7ZMN - chains A and C; structure by X-ray diffraction, 3.20 A resolution.

Chain A:
Name: ATP-dependent DNA helicase Q5
Source organism: Homo sapiens
Notes: EC 3.6.4.12
UniProt: O94762 (RECQ5_HUMAN); residue numbers follow UniProt; this construct covers 11-453
Amino-acid sequence (445 residues; each row starts with the number of its first residue):
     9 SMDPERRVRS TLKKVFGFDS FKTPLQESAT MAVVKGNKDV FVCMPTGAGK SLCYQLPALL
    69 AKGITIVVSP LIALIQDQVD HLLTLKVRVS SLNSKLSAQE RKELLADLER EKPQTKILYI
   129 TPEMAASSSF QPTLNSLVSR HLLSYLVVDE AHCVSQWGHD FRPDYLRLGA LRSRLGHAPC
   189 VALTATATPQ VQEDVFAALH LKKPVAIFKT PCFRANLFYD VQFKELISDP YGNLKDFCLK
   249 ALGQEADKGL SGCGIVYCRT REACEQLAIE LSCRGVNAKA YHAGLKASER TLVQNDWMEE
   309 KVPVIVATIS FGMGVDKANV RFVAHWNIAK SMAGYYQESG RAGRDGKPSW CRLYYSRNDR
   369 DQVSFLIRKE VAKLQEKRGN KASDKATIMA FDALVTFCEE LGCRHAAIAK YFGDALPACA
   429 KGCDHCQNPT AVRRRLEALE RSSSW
Disordered / not traced: 9-11, 452-453
Sequence notes: expression tag (9-10)
Metal / ion sites: Zn2+: Cys411, Cys427, Cys431, Cys434

Chain C:
Name: Gluebody G3-048
Source organism: Lama glama
Amino-acid sequence (127 residues; each row starts with the number of its first residue; numbers below 1 keep their minus sign (Ser-2 is residue -2)):
    -2 SMAQVQLVEN GGGCVQATGS LRLSCAASGS IFSINRMTWY RQAPGKEREW VAAITSGGST
    58 NYADSVKGRF TISRDSAKGT VYLQMNSLKP EDTAVYYCEA YGTYTLAPTG EGEYDDYWGQ
   118 GTQVTVS
Disordered / not traced: -2 to 0
Disulfide bonds: Cys11 forms a disulfide with the same residue of a neighbouring copy of this chain
Disulfide bonds: Cys22-Cys95

Chain A / chain C interface:
Pairs across the interface (42):
  Leu33(A) - Gly107(C)
  Leu33(A) - Glu108(C)
  Ser36(A) - Glu108(C)  hydrogen bond
  Lys46(A) - Glu110(C)  salt bridge
  Pro197(A) - Phe29(C)  hydrophobic
  Gln200(A) - Tyr101(C)  hydrogen bond
  Glu201(A) - Ser30(C)
  Glu201(A) - Asn32(C)
  Glu201(A) - Tyr111(C)  hydrogen bond
  Phe204(A) - Tyr111(C)  hydrophobic
  Lys211(A) - Tyr98(C)
  Lys211(A) - Tyr111(C)
  Lys211(A) - Asp112(C)
  Lys211(A) - Asp113(C)  salt bridge
  Pro212(A) - Glu110(C)
  Pro212(A) - Tyr111(C)
  Pro212(A) - Asp112(C)
  Val213(A) - Glu110(C)
  Val213(A) - Tyr111(C)  hydrogen bond (backbone-backbone)
  Ala214(A) - Gly109(C)
  Ile215(A) - Tyr101(C)  hydrophobic
  Ile215(A) - Gly107(C)
  Ile215(A) - Glu108(C)
  Ile215(A) - Gly109(C)  hydrogen bond (backbone-backbone)
  Phe216(A) - Gly107(C)
  Phe216(A) - Glu108(C)
  Lys217(A) - Tyr101(C)
  Lys217(A) - Leu103(C)
  Lys217(A) - Gly107(C)  hydrogen bond (backbone-backbone)
  Pro219(A) - Pro105(C)
  Pro219(A) - Thr106(C)
  Pro219(A) - Gly107(C)
  Lys418(A) - Phe29(C)
  Gly421(A) - Phe29(C)
  Gly421(A) - Tyr101(C)  hydrogen bond (backbone-side chain)
  Gly421(A) - Leu103(C)
  Asp422(A) - Phe29(C)
  Asp422(A) - Leu103(C)
  Ala423(A) - Leu103(C)
  Ala423(A) - Ala104(C)
  Ala423(A) - Pro105(C)
  Leu424(A) - Pro105(C)
Interface residues without a listed pair, chain A (21 interface residues in all): Ala417
Interface residues without a listed pair, chain C (17 interface residues in all): Gly99

Overview:
Chain A and chain C form an interface of 21 and 17 residues respectively; the contacts include 7 hydrogen
bonds and 2 salt bridges. Polar contacts include Lys46(A)-Glu110(C), Lys211(A)-Asp113(C) and
Ser36(A)-Glu108(C). Cys411(A), Cys427(A), Cys431(A) and Cys434(A) form the Zn2+ site.
Here chain A is ATP-dependent DNA helicase Q5 (Homo sapiens) and chain C is Gluebody G3-048 (Lama glama).
Entry 7ZMN (Crystal structure of human RECQL5 helicase APO form in complex with engineered nanobody (Gluebody)
G3-048) was determined by X-ray diffraction.
